5EDW - chains A and T of the 3 polymer chains in the assembly; structure by X-ray diffraction, 2.62 A resolution.

== Chain A ==
Name: DNA polymerase IV
Organism: Sulfolobus solfataricus (strain ATCC 35092 / DSM 1617 / JCM 11322 / P2)
Notes: EC 2.7.7.7
UniProt: Q97W02 (DPO4_SULSO); residues 1-341 here = UniProt positions 1-341
Amino-acid sequence (341 residues; row label = number of the first residue in the row):
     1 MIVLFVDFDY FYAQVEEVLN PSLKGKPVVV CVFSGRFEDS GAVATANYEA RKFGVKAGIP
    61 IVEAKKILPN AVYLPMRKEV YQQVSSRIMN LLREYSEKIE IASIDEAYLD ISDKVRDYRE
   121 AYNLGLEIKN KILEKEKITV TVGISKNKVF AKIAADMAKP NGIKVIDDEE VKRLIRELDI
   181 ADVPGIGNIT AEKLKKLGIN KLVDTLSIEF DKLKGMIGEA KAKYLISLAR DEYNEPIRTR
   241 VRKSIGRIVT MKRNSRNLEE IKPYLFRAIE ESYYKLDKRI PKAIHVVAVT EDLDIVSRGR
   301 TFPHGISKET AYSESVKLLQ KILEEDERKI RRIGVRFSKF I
Metal / ion sites: Ca2+ site 1: Asp7, Phe8, Asp105 (together with dTTP); Ca2+ site 2: Asp7, Glu106 (together with dTTP); Ca2+ site 3: Ala181, Ile186
Small-molecule neighbours: dTTP (TTP): Asp7, Phe8, Asp9, Tyr10, Phe11, Tyr12, Ala44, Thr45, Tyr48, Arg51, Ala57, Asp105, Glu106, Lys159

== Chain T ==
Molecule: 19-nt DNA strand
Sequence (19 nucleotides; each row starts with the number of its first residue):
     1 CTAACGGGAT CCTTCCCCC

== Chain A / chain T interface ==
Contacting residue pairs (43):
  Val32(A) - DG6(T)  sugar contact
  Val32(A) - DG7(T)  sugar contact
  Ser34(A) - DG6(T)  hydrogen bond to the phosphate
  Arg36(A) - DT2(T)  hydrogen bond to the base
  Arg36(A) - DA3(T)  base contact
  Phe37(A) - DT2(T)  sugar contact
  Phe37(A) - DA3(T)  sugar contact
  Phe37(A) - DA4(T)  sugar contact
  Phe37(A) - DC5(T)  phosphate contact
  Gly41(A) - DC5(T)  sugar contact
  Gly41(A) - DG6(T)  phosphate contact
  Ala42(A) - DG6(T)  sugar contact
  Pro60(A) - DC5(T)  base contact
  Lys78(A) - DG8(T)  sugar contact
  Gly218(A) - DT13(T)  phosphate contact
  Glu219(A) - DT13(T)  hydrogen bond to the phosphate
  Ala220(A) - DC12(T)  phosphate contact
  Ala220(A) - DT13(T)  hydrogen bond to the phosphate
  Arg238(A) - DC11(T)  salt bridge to the phosphate
  Arg242(A) - DA9(T)  salt bridge to the phosphate
  Arg242(A) - DT10(T)  phosphate contact
  Lys243(A) - DT10(T)  hydrogen bond to the phosphate
  Lys243(A) - DC11(T)  phosphate contact
  Ser244(A) - DA9(T)  phosphate contact
  Ser244(A) - DT10(T)  hydrogen bond to the phosphate
  Ile245(A) - DA9(T)  phosphate contact
  Gly246(A) - DG8(T)  phosphate contact
  Gly246(A) - DA9(T)  hydrogen bond to the phosphate
  Arg247(A) - DG7(T)  phosphate contact
  Arg247(A) - DG8(T)  salt bridge to the phosphate
  Ile248(A) - DG7(T)  phosphate contact
  Ile248(A) - DG8(T)  hydrogen bond to the phosphate
  Thr250(A) - DG6(T)  phosphate contact
  Thr250(A) - DG7(T)  hydrogen bond to the phosphate
  Lys252(A) - DA3(T)  hydrogen bond to the base
  Lys275(A) - DG8(T)  salt bridge to the phosphate
  Arg331(A) - DC5(T)  hydrogen bond to the phosphate
  Arg331(A) - DG6(T)  salt bridge to the phosphate
  Arg332(A) - DC5(T)  phosphate contact
  Arg332(A) - DG6(T)  salt bridge to the phosphate
  Arg332(A) - DG7(T)  salt bridge to the phosphate
  Arg336(A) - DG8(T)  sugar contact
  Arg336(A) - DA9(T)  salt bridge to the phosphate
Also at the interface, not in a pair above, chain A (33 interface residues in all): Phe33, Gly35, Ala44, Glu63, Met76, Lys221, Val241, Arg253

== Summary ==
Chain A and chain T form an interface of 33 and 12 residues respectively; the contacts include 11 hydrogen
bonds and 8 salt bridges. Among the polar pairs are Arg36(A)-DT2(T), Lys252(A)-DA3(T) and Ser34(A)-DG6(T).
Bound to chain A: dTTP.
Chain A is DNA polymerase IV (Sulfolobus solfataricus (strain ATCC 35092 / DSM 1617 / JCM 11322 / P2)) and
chain T is a 19-nt DNA strand; the structure, Ternary structure of Dpo4 bound to G in the template base paired
with incoming dTTP, was determined by X-ray diffraction.
